5D2U - chain A; structure by X-ray diffraction, 1.80 A resolution.

== Chain A ==
Molecule: Protein serin-threonin phosphatase
Source organism: Thermosynechococcus elongatus (strain BP-1)
UniProt: Q8DGS1 (Q8DGS1_THEEB); residues 1-240 here = UniProt positions 1-240
Sequence (243 residues; each row starts with the number of its first residue; numbers below 1 keep their minus sign (Gly-2 is residue -2)):
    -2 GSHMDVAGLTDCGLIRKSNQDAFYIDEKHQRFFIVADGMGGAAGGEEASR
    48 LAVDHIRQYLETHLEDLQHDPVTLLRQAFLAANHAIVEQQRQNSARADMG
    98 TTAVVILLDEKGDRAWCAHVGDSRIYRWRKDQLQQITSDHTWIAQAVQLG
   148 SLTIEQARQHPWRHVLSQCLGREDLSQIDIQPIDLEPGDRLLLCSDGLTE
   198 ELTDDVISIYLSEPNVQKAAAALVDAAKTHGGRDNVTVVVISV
Unresolved in the structure: -2 to 0
Sequence notes: expression tag (-2 to 0); engineered mutation Ala39 (His in Q8DGS1)
Metal / ion sites: Ca2+ site 1: Asp34, Asp193, Asp231; Ca2+ site 2: Asp34, Gly35; Ca2+ site 3: Asp119, Asp193; Ca2+ site 4: Glu198, His227
What the authors report for this chain:
  - conformationally variable residues (loop rearrangement, order/disorder transition): Gly37 to Gly42, Thr138 to Leu163
  - mutagenesis - H39A: unchanged catalytic activity on casein
  - mutagenesis - H39A: abolished catalytic activity on the PII protein (citing earlier work)
  - Ca2+ coordination: Asp119, Asp193
  - mutagenesis - D119A, D193A: abolished catalytic activity (citing earlier work)
  - mutagenesis - H161S: decreased catalytic activity (citing earlier work)

== Overview ==
Asp34, Asp193 and Asp231 coordinate Ca2+ site 1. Asp34 and Gly35 coordinate Ca2+ site 2. From the paper: D119A
and D193A abolish catalytic activity; Ca2+ coordination by Asp119 and Asp193; 4 substitutions were tested in
all.
Chain A is Protein serin-threonin phosphatase (Thermosynechococcus elongatus (strain BP-1)); the structure,
Crystal structure of tPphA Variant - H39A, was determined by X-ray diffraction together with 5ITI from the
same study.
